Entry 8I8D (electron microscopy, 2.51 A resolution); this record covers chains A and B of the 12 polymer chains in the assembly.

== Chain A (and B) ==
Protein: Acyl-acyl carrier protein synthetase
From: Vibrio harveyi
Notes: chain B of this document is another copy of the same molecule, construct and numbering; everything in this record applies to it too
UniProtKB: Q00IB3 (Q00IB3_VIBHA); residues 1-533 here = UniProt positions 1-533
Chain sequence (533 residues; each row starts with the number of its first residue):
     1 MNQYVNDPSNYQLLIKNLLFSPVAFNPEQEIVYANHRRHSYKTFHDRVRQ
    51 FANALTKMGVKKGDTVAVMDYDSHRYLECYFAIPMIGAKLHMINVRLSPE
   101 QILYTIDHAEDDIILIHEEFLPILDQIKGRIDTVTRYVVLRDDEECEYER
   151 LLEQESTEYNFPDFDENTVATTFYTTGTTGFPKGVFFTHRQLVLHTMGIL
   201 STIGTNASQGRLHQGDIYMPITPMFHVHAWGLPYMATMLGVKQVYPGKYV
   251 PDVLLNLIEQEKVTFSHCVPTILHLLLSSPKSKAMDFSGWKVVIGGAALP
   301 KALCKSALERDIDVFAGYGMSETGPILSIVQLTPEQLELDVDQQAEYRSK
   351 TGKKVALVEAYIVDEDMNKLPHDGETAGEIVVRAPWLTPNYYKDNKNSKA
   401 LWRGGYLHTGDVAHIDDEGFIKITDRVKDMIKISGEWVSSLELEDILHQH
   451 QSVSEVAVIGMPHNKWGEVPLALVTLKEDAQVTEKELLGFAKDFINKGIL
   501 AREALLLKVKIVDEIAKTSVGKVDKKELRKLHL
Disordered / not traced: 1-3, 533
Ligand contacts:
  - adenosine monophosphate (AMP): T175, G295, G296, A297, A298, G317, Y318, G319, M320, S321, E322, T351, D411, I423, R426, K432, W437
  - 7-methoxy-7-oxidanylidene-heptanoic acid / PN7: R96, P223, H226, V227, W230, Y249, V269, T271, I272, L275, G295, G317, Y318, G319, M320, P325, I326, S434, G435, E436, W466
What the authors report for this chain:
  - conformationally variable residues (side-chain flip): W230
  - binding site for 7-methoxy-7-oxidanylidene-heptanoic acid: W230
  - mutagenesis - K183A, W230A, W230R, W230Y: decreased catalytic activity on E-pim
  - mutagenesis - T178A, Y318A, E322A: abolished catalytic activity on E-pim
  - mutagenesis - T175A, S321A, K522A: abolished catalytic activity
  - mutagenesis - S434A, K465A: unchanged catalytic activity
  - mutagenesis - K465A/W466A, K485A/K492A/R502A: abolished catalytic activity with Acyl carrier protein
  - mutagenesis - W466A: decreased catalytic activity with Acyl carrier protein
  - self-association interface (contacts with another copy of this molecule); pairs are residue here / residue on that copy: E166-R190 (salt bridge), G204-R211, N206-R211, A207-R211, Y11, L13, Y104, E110, D112, L194, M197, K393, N395, K396
  - mutagenesis - T178A, K183A: decreased growth
  - mutagenesis - W230A: decreased growth in response to E-pim

== How chain A and chain B interact ==
Pairs across the interface (63):
  P8(A) with R383(B); G405(B)
  S9(A) with W402(B)
  Y11(A) with R190(B), hydrogen bond (backbone-side chain); L357(B); A384(B); P385(B), hydrophobic
  L13(A) with R190(B)
  S21(A) with A356(B); L357(B), hydrogen bond (backbone-backbone); V358(B)
  P22(A) with A356(B)
  V23(A) with T205(B); A356(B), hydrophobic
  E166(A) with R190(B), salt bridge
  R190(A) with Y11(B), hydrogen bond (side chain-backbone); L13(B); E166(B), salt bridge; R190(B)
  L194(A) with L194(B), hydrophobic
  M197(A) with S201(B), hydrogen bond (backbone-side chain)
  L200(A) with S201(B)
  S201(A) with M197(B), hydrogen bond (side chain-backbone); L200(B); S201(B), hydrogen bond
  T202(A) with Q214(B)
  G204(A) with G204(B); R211(B)
  T205(A) with V23(B); L212(B); H213(B); Q214(B), hydrogen bond (backbone-backbone); L239(B)
  N206(A) with R211(B), hydrogen bond (backbone-side chain); Q214(B)
  A207(A) with R211(B), hydrogen bond (backbone-side chain); H213(B)
  R211(A) with G204(B); N206(B), hydrogen bond (side chain-backbone); A207(B), hydrogen bond (side chain-backbone); R211(B)
  L212(A) with T205(B)
  H213(A) with T205(B); A207(B)
  Q214(A) with T202(B); T205(B), hydrogen bond (backbone-backbone); N206(B); Q331(B)
  M238(A) with A356(B), hydrophobic
  L239(A) with T205(B)
  Q331(A) with Q214(B)
  A356(A) with S21(B); P22(B); V23(B), hydrophobic; M238(B), hydrophobic
  L357(A) with Y11(B); S21(B), hydrogen bond (backbone-backbone)
  V358(A) with S21(B)
  R383(A) with P8(B)
  A384(A) with Y11(B)
  P385(A) with Y11(B), hydrophobic
  W402(A) with S9(B)
  G405(A) with P8(B)
Also at the interface, not in a pair above, chain A (41 interface residues in all): N6, N17, F20, A24, K354, V355, E359, P389
Also at the interface, not in a pair above, chain B (41 interface residues in all): N6, N17, F20, A24, K354, V355, E359, P389

== Summary ==
The chain A/chain B interface involves 41 residues from each chain, with 13 hydrogen bonds and 2 salt bridges.
Polar pairs include E166(A)-R190(B), Y11(A)-R190(B) and M197(A)-S201(B). From the paper: a binding site for
7-methoxy-7-oxidanylidene-heptanoic acid at W230(A); K183A, W230A and W230R of chain A, among others, reduce
catalytic activity on E-pim; 15 substitutions were tested in all.
Both chains are Acyl-acyl carrier protein synthetase (Vibrio harveyi). Entry 8I8D (Acyl-ACP synthetase
structure bound to MC7-ACP) was determined by electron microscopy, deposited together with 8I8E.
